PDB entry 5U9Z | X-ray diffraction, 2.00 A resolution | chain A

Chain A:
Molecule: Phosphoglycerol transferase
Organism: Streptococcus pyogenes MGAS5005
UniProtKB: A0A127X8Q2 (A0A127X8Q2_STRPY); residue numbers follow UniProt; this construct covers 444-824
Chain sequence (382 residues; numbered 443 to 824; the number before each row is that of its first residue):
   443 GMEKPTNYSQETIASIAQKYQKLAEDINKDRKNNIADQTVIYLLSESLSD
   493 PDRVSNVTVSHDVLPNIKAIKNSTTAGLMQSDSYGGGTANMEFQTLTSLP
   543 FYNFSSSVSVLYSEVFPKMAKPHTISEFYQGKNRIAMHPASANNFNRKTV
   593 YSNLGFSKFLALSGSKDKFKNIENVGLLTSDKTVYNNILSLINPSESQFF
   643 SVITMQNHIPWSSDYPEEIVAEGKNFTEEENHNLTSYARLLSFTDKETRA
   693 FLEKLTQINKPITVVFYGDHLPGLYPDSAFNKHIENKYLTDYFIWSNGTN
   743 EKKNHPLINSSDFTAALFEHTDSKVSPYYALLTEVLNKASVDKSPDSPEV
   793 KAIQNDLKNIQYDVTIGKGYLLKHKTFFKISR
Not modelled in the structure: 823-824
Differences from the reference sequence: expression tag (443)
Modified residues: Mse444, Mse521, Mse533, Mse561, Mse579, Mse647 (selenomethionine; parent Met)
Ion coordination: Mn2+: Glu488, Thr530, Asp711, His712
From the paper describing this entry:
  - Mn2+ coordination: Glu488, Thr530, Asp711, His712

In short:
Glu488, Thr530, Asp711 and His712 coordinate Mn2+. From the paper: Mn2+ coordination by Glu488, Thr530 and
Asp711 among others.
Chain A is Phosphoglycerol transferase (Streptococcus pyogenes MGAS5005); the structure, Phosphoglycerol
transferase GacH from Streptococcus pyogenes, was determined by X-ray diffraction, deposited together with
6DGM.
